Entry 6L0R (X-ray diffraction, 1.79 A resolution); this record covers chain A.

# Chain A
Name: Protein CysO
Source organism: Aeropyrum pernix K1
Notes: EC 4.2.1.22, 2.5.1.47, 2.5.1.65
UniProt: Q9YBL2 (CYSO_AERPE); numbering as in UniProt (aligned over 1-389)
Sequence (389 residues; numbered 1 to 389; the number before each row is that of its first residue):
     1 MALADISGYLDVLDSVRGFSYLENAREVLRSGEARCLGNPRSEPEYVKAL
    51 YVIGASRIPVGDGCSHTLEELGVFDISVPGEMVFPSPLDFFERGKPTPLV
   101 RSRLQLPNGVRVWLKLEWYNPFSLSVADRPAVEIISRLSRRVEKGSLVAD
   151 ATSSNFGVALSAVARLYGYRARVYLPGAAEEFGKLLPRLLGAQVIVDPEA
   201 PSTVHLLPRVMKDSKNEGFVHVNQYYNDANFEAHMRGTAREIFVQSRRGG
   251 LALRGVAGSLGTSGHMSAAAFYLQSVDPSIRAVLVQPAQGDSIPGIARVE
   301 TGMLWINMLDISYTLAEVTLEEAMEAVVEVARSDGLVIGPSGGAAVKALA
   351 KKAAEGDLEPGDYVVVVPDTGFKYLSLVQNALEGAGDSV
Unresolved in the structure: 1, 384-389
Disulfide bonds: Cys36-Cys64
Construct notes: engineered mutation Ala127 (Lys in Q9YBL2), Tyr225 (Phe in Q9YBL2), Ala297 (Arg in Q9YBL2)
Residues lining bound ligands: O-Acetylserine (E1R; (2S)-3-acetyloxy-2-[(E)-[2-methyl-3-oxidanyl-5-(phosphonooxymethyl)pyridin-4-yl]methylideneamino]propanoic acid): Val126, Ala151, Thr152, Ser153, Ser154, Asn155, Phe156, Thr203, Gln224, Tyr225, His234, Ser259, Leu260, Gly261, Thr262, Ser263, Gly264, His265, Pro294, Gly295, Ile296, Ser341, Pro368, Asp369, Tyr374
Swiss-Prot annotation at these positions:
  - binding site (pyridoxal 5'-phosphate): Asn155, Gly261 to His265, Ser341

# Overview
Bound to chain A: O-Acetylserine. From UniProt: 7 pyridoxal 5'-phosphate-binding residues.
Chain A is Protein CysO (Aeropyrum pernix K1); the structure, Crystal Structure of the O-Phosphoserine
Sulfhydrylase from Aeropyrum pernix Complexed with O-Acetylserine, was determined by X-ray diffraction
together with 6L0P, 6L0Q and 6L0S from the same study.
